PDB entry 7PYJ | electron microscopy, 4.20 A resolution (low resolution: residue-level contacts below are approximate; hydrogen-bond / salt-bridge calls are withheld) | chains C and F of the 9 polymer chains in the assembly

[Chain C]
Molecule: DNA-directed RNA polymerase subunit beta
Source organism: Escherichia coli
Notes: EC 2.7.7.6
UniProt: P0A8V4 (RPOB_ECO57); residues 1-1342 here = UniProt positions 1-1342
Chain sequence (1342 residues; row label = number of the first residue in the row):
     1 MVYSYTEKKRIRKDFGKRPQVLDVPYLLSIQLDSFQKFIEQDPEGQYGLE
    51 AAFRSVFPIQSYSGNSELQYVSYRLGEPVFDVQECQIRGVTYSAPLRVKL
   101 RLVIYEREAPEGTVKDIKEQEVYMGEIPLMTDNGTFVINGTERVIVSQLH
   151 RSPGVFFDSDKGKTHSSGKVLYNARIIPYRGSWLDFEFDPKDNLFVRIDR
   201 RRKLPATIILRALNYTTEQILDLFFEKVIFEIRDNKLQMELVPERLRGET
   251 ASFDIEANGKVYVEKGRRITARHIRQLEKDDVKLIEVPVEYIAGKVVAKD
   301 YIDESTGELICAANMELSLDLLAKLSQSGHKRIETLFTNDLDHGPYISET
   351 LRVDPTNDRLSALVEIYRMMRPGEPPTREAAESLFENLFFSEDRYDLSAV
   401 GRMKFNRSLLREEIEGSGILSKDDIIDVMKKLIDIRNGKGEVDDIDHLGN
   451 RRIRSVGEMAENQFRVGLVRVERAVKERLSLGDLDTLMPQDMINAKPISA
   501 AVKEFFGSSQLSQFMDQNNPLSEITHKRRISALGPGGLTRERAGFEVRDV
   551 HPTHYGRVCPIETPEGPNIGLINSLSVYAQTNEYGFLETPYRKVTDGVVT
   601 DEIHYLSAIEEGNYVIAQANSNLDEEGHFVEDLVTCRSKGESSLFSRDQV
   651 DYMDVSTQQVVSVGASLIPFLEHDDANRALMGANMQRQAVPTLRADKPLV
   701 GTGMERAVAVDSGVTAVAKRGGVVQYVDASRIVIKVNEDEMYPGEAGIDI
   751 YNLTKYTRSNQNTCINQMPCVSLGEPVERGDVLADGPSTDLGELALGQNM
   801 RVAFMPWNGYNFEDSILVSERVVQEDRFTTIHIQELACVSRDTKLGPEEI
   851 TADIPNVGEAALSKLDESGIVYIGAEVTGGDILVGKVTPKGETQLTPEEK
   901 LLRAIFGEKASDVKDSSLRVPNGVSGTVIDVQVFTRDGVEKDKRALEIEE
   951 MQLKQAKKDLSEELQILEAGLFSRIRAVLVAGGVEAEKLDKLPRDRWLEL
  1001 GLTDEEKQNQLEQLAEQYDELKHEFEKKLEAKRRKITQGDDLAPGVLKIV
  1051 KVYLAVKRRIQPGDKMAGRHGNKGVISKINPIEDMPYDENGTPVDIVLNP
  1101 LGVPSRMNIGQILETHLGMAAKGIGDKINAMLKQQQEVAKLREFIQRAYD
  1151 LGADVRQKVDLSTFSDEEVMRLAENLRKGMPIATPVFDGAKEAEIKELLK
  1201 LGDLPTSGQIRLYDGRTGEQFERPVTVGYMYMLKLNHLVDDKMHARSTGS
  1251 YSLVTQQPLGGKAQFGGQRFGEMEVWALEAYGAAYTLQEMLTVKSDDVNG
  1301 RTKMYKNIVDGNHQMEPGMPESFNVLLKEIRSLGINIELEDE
Unresolved in the structure: 1
Curated features (UniProtKB/Swiss-Prot):
  - modified residue (N6-acetyllysine): Lys-1022, Lys-1200

[Chain F]
Molecule: Transcription termination/antitermination protein NusA
Source organism: Escherichia coli
UniProt: P0AFF6 (NUSA_ECOLI); numbering as in UniProt (aligned over 1-495)
Chain sequence (495 residues; each row starts with the number of its first residue):
     1 MNKEILAVVEAVSNEKALPREKIFEALESALATATKKKYEQEIDVRVQID
    51 RKSGDFDTFRRWLVVDEVTQPTKEITLEAARYEDESLNLGDYVEDQIESV
   101 TFDRITTQTAKQVIVQKVREAERAMVVDQFREHEGEIITGVVKKVNRDNI
   151 SLDLGNNAEAVILREDMLPRENFRPGDRVRGVLYSVRPEARGAQLFVTRS
   201 KPEMLIELFRIEVPEIGEEVIEIKAAARDPGSRAKIAVKTNDKRIDPVGA
   251 CVGMRGARVQAVSTELGGERIDIVLWDDNPAQFVINAMAPADVASIVVDE
   301 DKHTMDIAVEAGNLAQAIGRNGQNVRLASQLSGWELNVMTVDDLQAKHQA
   351 EAHAAIDTFTKYLDIDEDFATVLVEEGFSTLEELAYVPMKELLEIEGLDE
   401 PTVEALRERAKNALATIAQAQEESLGDNKPADDLLNLEGVDRDLAFKLAA
   451 RGVCTLEDLAEQGIDDLADIEGLTDEKAGALIMAARNICWFGDEA

[Chain C / chain F interface]
Residue-residue contacts (12; chain C residue first):
  Asp-853(C) with Arg-104(F); Ile-105(F)
  Pro-855(C) with Gln-108(F)
  Glu-898(C) with Val-118(F)
  Leu-902(C) with Thr-107(F); Ala-110(F); Lys-111(F)
  Phe-906(C) with Thr-106(F); Thr-107(F); Ala-110(F)
  Glu-908(C) with Phe-102(F); Arg-104(F)
Other interface residues (no listed pair), chain C (7 interface residues in all): Ile-905
Other interface residues (no listed pair), chain F (12 interface residues in all): Leu-27, Leu-31, Asp-103

[In short]
The interface between chain C and chain F involves 7 residues on one side and 12 on the other.
Chain C is DNA-directed RNA polymerase subunit beta and chain F is Transcription termination/antitermination
protein NusA, both from Escherichia coli; the structure, CryoEM structure of E.coli RNA polymerase elongation
complex bound to NusA (NusA elongation complex in less-swiveled ..., was determined by electron microscopy,
deposited together with 7PY0, 7PY1, 7PY3, 7PY5, 7PY6, 7PY7 and 4 further entries.
